PDB entry 8WPE | electron microscopy, 2.70 A resolution | chains E and F of the 9 polymer chains in the assembly

== Chain E (and F) ==
Molecule: H5R late gene transcription factor
Source organism: Monkeypox virus
Notes: chain F of this document is another copy of the same molecule, construct and numbering; everything in this record applies to it too
Sequence (210 residues; numbered 1 to 210; the number before each row is that of its first residue):
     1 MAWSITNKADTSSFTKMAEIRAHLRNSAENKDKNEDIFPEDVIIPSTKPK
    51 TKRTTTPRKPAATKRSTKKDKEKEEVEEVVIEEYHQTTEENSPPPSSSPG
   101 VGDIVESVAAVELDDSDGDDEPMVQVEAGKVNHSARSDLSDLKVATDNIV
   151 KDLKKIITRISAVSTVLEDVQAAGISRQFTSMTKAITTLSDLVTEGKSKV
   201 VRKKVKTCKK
Not modelled in the structure: 1-139, 197-210 (chain F: 1-138, 204-210)

== Chain E / chain F interface ==
Contacting residue pairs (8):
  Asp141(E) with Val170(F); Arg177(F), salt bridge
  Val144(E) with Ala173(F)
  Ala145(E) with Asp169(F); Val170(F), hydrophobic
  Asn148(E) with Asp169(F), hydrogen bond; Ala173(F)
  Ile149(E) with Asp169(F)
Also at the interface, not in a pair above, chain E (6 interface residues in all): Lys151
Also at the interface, not in a pair above, chain F (7 interface residues in all): Val166, Ala172, Ile175

== Summary ==
6 residues of chain E and 7 residues of chain F are in contact, with 1 hydrogen bond and 1 salt bridge. Polar
pairs include Asp141(E)-Arg177(F) and Asn148(E)-Asp169(F).
Both chains are H5R late gene transcription factor (Monkeypox virus). Entry 8WPE (Structure of monkeypox virus
polymerase complex F8-A22-E4-H5 (tag-free A22) with exogenous DNA) was determined by electron microscopy,
deposited together with 8WPF, 8WPK and 8WPP.
